8FYB - chains E and J of the 10 polymer chains in the assembly; structure by electron microscopy, 3.10 A resolution.

[Chain E]
Name: Cas1
Sequence (316 residues; each row starts with the number of its first residue):
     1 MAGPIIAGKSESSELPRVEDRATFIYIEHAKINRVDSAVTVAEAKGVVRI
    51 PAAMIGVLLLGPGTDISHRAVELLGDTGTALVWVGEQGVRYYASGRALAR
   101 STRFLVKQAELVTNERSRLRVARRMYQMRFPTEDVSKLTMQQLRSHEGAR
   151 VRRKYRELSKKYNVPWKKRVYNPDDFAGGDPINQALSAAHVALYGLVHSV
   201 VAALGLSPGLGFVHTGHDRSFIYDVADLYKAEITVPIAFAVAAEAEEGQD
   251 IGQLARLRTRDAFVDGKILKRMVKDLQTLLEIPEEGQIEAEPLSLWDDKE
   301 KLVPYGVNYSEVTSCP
Unresolved in the structure: 1-19, 312-316
Reported in the primary citation:
  - binding site for the 33-nt DNA strand: Lys168
  - binding site for the 78-nt DNA strand (chain J): Gln141
  - binding site for the 64-nt DNA strand: Lys168

[Chain J]
Molecule: 78-nt DNA strand
Sequence (78 nucleotides; each row starts with the number of its first residue; numbering starts at 0):
     0 TGCGCGTGGGATCACCCCCGCTCGTGCGGGAAAGACAGTAATGGATTCCT
    50 TTATTTTCGCCCTTTTACGCTTACTGAC
Unresolved in the structure: 0-17, 54-77

[Chain E / chain J interface]
Contacting residue pairs - 6 pairs, chain E then chain J:
  Gln141(E) - DC35(J)  hydrogen bond to the base
  Gln141(E) - DA36(J)  hydrogen bond to the sugar
  Gln142(E) - DA36(J)  phosphate contact
  Gln142(E) - DG37(J)  hydrogen bond to the phosphate
  Ser145(E) - DA36(J)  hydrogen bond to the phosphate
  His146(E) - DG37(J)  salt bridge to the phosphate
Also at the interface, not in a pair above, chain E (5 interface residues in all): Arg152
Also at the interface, not in a pair above, chain J (5 interface residues in all): DT38, DA39

[In short]
Chain E and chain J each contribute 5 residues to their interface, with 4 hydrogen bonds and 1 salt bridge.
Among the polar pairs are Gln141(E)-DC35(J), Gln141(E)-DA36(J) and Gln142(E)-DG37(J). The paper reports a
binding site for the 33-nt DNA strand at Lys168(E); a binding site for the 78-nt DNA strand (chain J) at
Gln141(E).
Chain E is Cas1 and chain J is a 78-nt DNA strand; the structure, Cryo-EM structure of
Cas1:Cas2-DEDDh:half-site integration complex, was determined by electron microscopy together with 8FY9, 8FYA,
8FYC and 8FYD from the same study.
